PDB entry 8H4K | electron microscopy, 3.10 A resolution | chains B and N of the 5 polymer chains in the assembly

[Chain B]
Protein: Guanine nucleotide-binding protein G(I)/G(S)/G(T) subunit beta-1
From: Homo sapiens
Reference sequence: P62873 (GBB1_HUMAN); numbering as in UniProt (aligned over 2-340)
Amino-acid sequence (345 residues; row label = number of the first residue in the row; numbers below 1 keep their minus sign (Met-4 is residue -4)):
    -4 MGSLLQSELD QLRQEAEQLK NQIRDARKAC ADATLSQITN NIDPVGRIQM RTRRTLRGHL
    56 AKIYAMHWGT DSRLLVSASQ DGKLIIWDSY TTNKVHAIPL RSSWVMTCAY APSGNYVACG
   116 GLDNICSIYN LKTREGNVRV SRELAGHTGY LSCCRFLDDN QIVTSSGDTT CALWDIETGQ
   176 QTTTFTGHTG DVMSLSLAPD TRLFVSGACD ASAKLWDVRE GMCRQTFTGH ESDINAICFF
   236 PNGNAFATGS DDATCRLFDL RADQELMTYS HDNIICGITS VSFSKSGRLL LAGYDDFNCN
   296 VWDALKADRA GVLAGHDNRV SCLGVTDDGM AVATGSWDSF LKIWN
Not modelled in the structure: -4 to 3
Construct notes: expression tag (-4 to 1)
UniProt features mapped onto this chain:
  - modified residue: Ser2 (N-acetylserine), His266 (Phosphohistidine)
  - natural variant: Leu30 (L30F: In MRD42; uncertain significance), Arg52 (R52G: In MRD42), Gly64 (G64V: In MRD42), Asp76 (D76E: In MRD42; D76G: In MRD42), Gly77 (G77S: In MRD42), Lys78 (K78R: In MRD42), Ile80 (I80N: In MRD42; I80T: In MRD42), His91 (H91R: In MRD42; uncertain significance), Ala92 (A92T: In MRD42), Pro94 (P94S: In MRD42), Leu95 (L95P: In MRD42), Arg96 (R96L: In MRD42), 5 further natural variant entries in UniProt

[Chain N]
Protein: Nb35
From: Lama glama
Amino-acid sequence (161 residues; each row starts with the number of its first residue; numbers below 1 keep their minus sign (Met-21 is residue -21)):
   -21 MKYLLPTAAA GLLLLAAQPA MAQVQLQESG GGLVQPGGSL RLSCAASGFT FSNYKMNWVR
    39 QAPGKGLEWV SDISQSGASI SYTGSVKGRF TISRDNAKNT LYLQMNSLKP EDTAVYYCAR
    99 CPAPFTRDCF DVTSTTYAYR GQGTQVTVSS AAALEHHHHH H
Not modelled in the structure: -21 to 0, 129-139

[Interface between chain B and chain N]
Pairs across the interface - 7 pairs, chain B then chain N:
  Thr184(B) - Thr114(N)
  Glu226(B) - Gly26(N)
  Glu226(B) - Tyr32(N)  hydrogen bond
  Glu226(B) - Arg98(N)  hydrogen bond (backbone-side chain)
  Ser227(B) - Pro100(N)  hydrogen bond (side chain-backbone)
  Ser227(B) - Tyr117(N)
  Asp228(B) - Tyr117(N)  hydrogen bond
Also at the interface, not in a pair above, chain B (12 interface residues in all): Cys204, Asp205, Ala206, Thr223, Gly224, His225, Asp246, Ile270
Also at the interface, not in a pair above, chain N (13 interface residues in all): Gln1, Val2, Phe27, Thr28, Pro102, Phe103, Ala116

[Summary]
12 residues of chain B and 13 residues of chain N are in contact, with 4 hydrogen bonds. Polar pairs include
Glu226(B)-Tyr32(N), Glu226(B)-Arg98(N) and Ser227(B)-Pro100(N).
Chain B is Guanine nucleotide-binding protein G(I)/G(S)/G(T) subunit beta-1 (Homo sapiens) and chain N is Nb35
(Lama glama); the structure, GW9508-bound FFAR4 in complex with Gq, was determined by electron microscopy
together with 8H4I, 8H4L and 8IYS from the same study.
